Entry 7Z11 (electron microscopy, 3.20 A resolution); this record covers chains D and E of the 7 polymer chains in the assembly.

Chain D (and E):
Protein: ATPase family gene 2 protein
Source organism: Saccharomyces cerevisiae S288C
Notes: EC 3.6.4.10; chain E of this document is another copy of the same molecule, construct and numbering; everything in this record applies to it too
Reference sequence: P32794 (AFG2_YEAST); numbering as in UniProt (aligned over 1-780)
Chain sequence (780 residues; numbered 1 to 780; the number before each row is that of its first residue):
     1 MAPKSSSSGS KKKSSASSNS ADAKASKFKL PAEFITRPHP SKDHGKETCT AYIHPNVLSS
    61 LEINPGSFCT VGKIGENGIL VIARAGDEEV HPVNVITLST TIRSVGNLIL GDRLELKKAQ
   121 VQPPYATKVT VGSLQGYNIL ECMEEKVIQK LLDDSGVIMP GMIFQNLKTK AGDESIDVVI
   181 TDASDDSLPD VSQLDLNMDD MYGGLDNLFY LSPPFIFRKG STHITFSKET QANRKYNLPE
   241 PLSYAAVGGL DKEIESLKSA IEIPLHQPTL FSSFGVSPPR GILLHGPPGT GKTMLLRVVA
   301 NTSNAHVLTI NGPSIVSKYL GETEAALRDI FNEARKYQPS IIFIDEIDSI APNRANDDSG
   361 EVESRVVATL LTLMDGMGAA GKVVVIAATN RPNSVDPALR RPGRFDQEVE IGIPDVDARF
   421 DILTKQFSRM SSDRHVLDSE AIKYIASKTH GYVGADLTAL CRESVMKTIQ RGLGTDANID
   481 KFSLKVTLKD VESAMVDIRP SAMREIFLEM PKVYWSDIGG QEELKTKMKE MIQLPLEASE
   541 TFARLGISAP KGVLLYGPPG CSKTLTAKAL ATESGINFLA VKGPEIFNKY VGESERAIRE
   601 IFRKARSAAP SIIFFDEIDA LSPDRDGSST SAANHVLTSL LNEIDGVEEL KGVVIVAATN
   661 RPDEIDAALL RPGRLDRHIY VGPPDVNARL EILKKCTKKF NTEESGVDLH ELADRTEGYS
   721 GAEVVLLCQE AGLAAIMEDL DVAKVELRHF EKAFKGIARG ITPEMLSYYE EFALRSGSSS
Unresolved in the structure: 1-26, 187-206
Curated features (UniProtKB/Swiss-Prot):
  - binding site (ATP): G286 to T293, G557 to T564
  - mutagenesis: F343 (F343L: In dgr1-sup*; moderate loss of catalytic activity. No growth defect. Restores growth and formation of 60S ribosomal subunit maturation but not catalytic activity or oligomerization ...), E346 (E346Q: Reduces basal and RLP24-dependent ATPase activity. Increases interaction with RLP24. Slightly reduces RLP24 release. Does not affect composition of pre-60S ribosomal particles or growth), L457 (L457S: In afg2-18, drg1-18 or drg1-ts; temperature sensitive mutant. At the restrictive temperature of 37 degrees Celsius, impaired growth ...), C561 to S562 (Increases ATPase activity and reduces affinity for ATP. Mild defect in oligomerization), C561 (C561T: In drg1-11; severe loss of ATPase activity. Severe loss of oligomerization. Resistant to diazaborine-mediated growth inhibition), S562 (S562G: Increases ATPase activity. Loss of oligomerization), A569 (A569V: In drg1-3; resistant to diazaborine-mediated growth inhibition), E617 (E617Q: Increases basal ATPase activity. Reduces RLP24-mediated activation. Does not affect interaction with RLP24 ...), V725 (V725E: In drg1-1; slight loss of ATPase activity. No effect on affinity for ATP or oligomerization. Resistant to diazaborine-mediated growth inhibition ...)
Ligand contacts:
  - ATP-gamma-S (AGS; phosphothiophosphoric acid-adenylate ester), molecule 1: A246, V247, G248, P288, G289, T290, G291, K292, T293, M294, D345, E346, N390, I422, Q426, G454, A455, T458
  - ATP-gamma-S (AGS), molecule 2: D375, R401, R404
  - ATP-gamma-S (AGS), molecule 3: D517, I518, G519, Q521, P558, P559, G560, C561, S562, K563, T564, L565, D616, N660, P684, I692, G721, A722, V725
  - ATP-gamma-S (AGS), molecule 4: D645, A668, R671, R674
What the authors report for this chain:
  - binding site for peptide substrate: Y319, Y590

How chain D and chain E interact:
Contacting residue pairs (48):
  K73(D) - R328(E)
  I74(D) - E324(E)
  G75(D) - R328(E)
  G75(D) - L373(E)
  E76(D) - R328(E)  hydrogen bond (backbone-side chain)
  E76(D) - T372(E)
  E115(D) - R328(E)  salt bridge
  K117(D) - R328(E)
  N207(D) - K336(E)  hydrogen bond
  F209(D) - N332(E)
  F209(D) - K336(E)
  N237(D) - G378(E)
  P313(D) - R354(E)
  R462(D) - V276(E)
  R462(D) - S277(E)  hydrogen bond (side chain-backbone)
  R462(D) - P402(E)
  R462(D) - G403(E)
  V465(D) - F274(E)  hydrophobic
  M466(D) - F271(E)  hydrophobic
  I469(D) - F271(E)  hydrophobic
  I469(D) - F274(E)  hydrophobic
  D480(D) - L270(E)
  K481(D) - L270(E)
  K481(D) - F274(E)
  F482(D) - L270(E)
  F482(D) - S273(E)
  L484(D) - F274(E)
  E509(D) - V647(E)
  P511(D) - V647(E)  hydrophobic
  K699(D) - A543(E)
  K699(D) - R544(E)
  K699(D) - L545(E)
  K699(D) - G546(E)
  F700(D) - L545(E)
  F700(D) - I547(E)  hydrophobic
  Q729(D) - S548(E)  hydrogen bond (side chain-backbone)
  G732(D) - I547(E)
  L733(D) - S548(E)
  I736(D) - A538(E)  hydrophobic
  I736(D) - T541(E)
  I736(D) - F542(E)  hydrophobic
  I736(D) - L545(E)  hydrophobic
  L740(D) - E537(E)
  L740(D) - A538(E)
  L740(D) - T541(E)
  D741(D) - T541(E)
  V742(D) - T541(E)
  V742(D) - R544(E)
Also at the interface, not in a pair above, chain D (38 interface residues in all): A32, N77, M430, D433, T468, L473, K582, C696, M737
Also at the interface, not in a pair above, chain E (37 interface residues in all): I263, P278, L320, Q407, L534, P550, L641, N642, D645, G646

Summary:
38 residues of chain D and 37 residues of chain E are in contact, with 4 hydrogen bonds and 1 salt bridge.
Among the polar pairs are E115(D)-R328(E), E76(D)-R328(E) and N207(D)-K336(E). Ligands of chain D: 4 copies of
ATP-gamma-S. The paper reports a binding site for peptide substrate at Y319(D) and Y590(D).
Chain D and chain E are both ATPase family gene 2 protein (Saccharomyces cerevisiae S288C); the structure,
Structure of substrate bound DRG1 (AFG2), was determined by electron microscopy.
